PDB entry 6I5N | X-ray diffraction, 1.98 A resolution | chains A and K of the 5 polymer chains in the assembly

[Chain A]
Molecule: Suppressor of cytokine signaling 2
Organism: Homo sapiens
UniProtKB: O14508 (SOCS2_HUMAN); numbering as in UniProt (aligned over 30-198)
Amino-acid sequence (169 residues; row label = number of the first residue in the row):
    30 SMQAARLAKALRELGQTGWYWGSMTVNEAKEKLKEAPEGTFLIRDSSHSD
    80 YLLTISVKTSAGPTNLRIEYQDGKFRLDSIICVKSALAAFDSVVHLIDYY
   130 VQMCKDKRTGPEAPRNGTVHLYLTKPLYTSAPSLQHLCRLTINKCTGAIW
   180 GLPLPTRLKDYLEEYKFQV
Unresolved in the structure: 137-145
Construct notes: conflict Met31 (Pro in O14508), Ala115 (Lys in O14508), Ala117 (Lys in O14508), Ala118 (Gln in O14508)
Modified positions: Cys111 (S-(dimethylarsenic)cysteine; CAS); Cys133 (S-(dimethylarsenic)cysteine; CAS); Cys174 (S-(dimethylarsenic)cysteine; CAS)
Curated features (UniProtKB/Swiss-Prot):
  - modified residue (Phosphoserine): Ser30, Ser52
  - cross-link: Lys173 (Glycyl lysine isopeptide (Lys-Gly) (interchain with G-Cter in ubiquitin))
  - natural variant: Ser52 (S52N: Increased protein half-life), Asn94 (N94D: Decreased ability to bind phosphorylated substrates), Arg96 (R96L: Decreased ability to bind phosphorylated substrates), Leu106 (L106V: Does not affect ability to bind phosphorylated substrates), Cys133 (C133Y: Does not affect ability to bind phosphorylated substrates)
  - mutagenesis: Arg73 (R73E: Impaired ability to mediate ubiquitination of GHR), Lys87 (K87R: No effect on protein half-life), Lys154 (K154R: No effect on protein half-life), Leu163 (L163P: Abolished interaction with ELOB and ELOC, preventing formation of the ECS(SOCS2) complex), Cys167 (C167F: Abolished interaction with ELOB and ELOC, preventing formation of the ECS(SOCS2) complex), Lys173 (K173R: Increased protein half-life)
Metal / ion sites: Co2+: His149 (shared with His4(K) of chain K)
Reported in the primary citation:
  - Co2+ coordination: His149
  - mutagenesis - L106V, C133Y: unchanged binding to Growth hormone receptor peptide (chain K)

[Chain K]
Molecule: Growth hormone receptor peptide
Amino-acid sequence (11 residues; row label = number of the first residue in the row; numbers below 1 keep their minus sign (Pro-4 is residue -4)):
    -4 PVPDYTSIHIX
Unresolved in the structure: -4
Modified positions: Tyr0 (O-phosphotyrosine; PTR); VLM (valinylamine) at position 6
Metal / ion sites: Co2+: His4 (shared with His149(A) of chain A)

[How chain A and chain K interact]
Contacting residue pairs - 26 pairs, chain A then chain K:
  Thr88(A) - Ile5(K)
  Leu95(A) - Ile5(K)  hydrophobic
  Ile109(A) - VLM_6(K)
  Tyr128(A) - Pro-2(K)  hydrophobic
  Tyr129(A) - Ile3(K)  hydrophobic
  Gln131(A) - Pro-2(K)
  Met132(A) - Pro-2(K)
  Met132(A) - Asp-1(K)
  Met132(A) - Tyr0(K)
  Met132(A) - Thr1(K)
  Cys133(A) - Tyr0(K)
  Cys133(A) - Thr1(K)
  Cys133(A) - Ile3(K)
  Asp135(A) - Tyr0(K)
  Lys136(A) - Tyr0(K)
  Thr147(A) - His4(K)
  Thr147(A) - Ile5(K)
  Val148(A) - Ile3(K)
  Val148(A) - His4(K)
  Val148(A) - Ile5(K)  hydrogen bond (backbone-backbone)
  His149(A) - Tyr0(K)
  His149(A) - Ser2(K)
  His149(A) - Ile3(K)
  His149(A) - His4(K)  hydrogen bond
  Leu150(A) - Ile3(K)  hydrogen bond (backbone-backbone)
  Leu150(A) - Ile5(K)  hydrophobic
Interface residues without a listed pair, chain A (15 interface residues in all): Thr93
The authors on this interface:
  - specific contacts: His149(A)-Tyr0(K)

[Overview]
15 residues of chain A and 9 residues of chain K are in contact, with 3 hydrogen bonds. Polar pairs include
His149(A)-His4(K), Val148(A)-Ile5(K) and Leu150(A)-Ile3(K). The authors report a contact between His149(A) and
Tyr0(K). The paper reports that L106V and C133Y of chain A leave binding to Growth hormone receptor peptide
(chain K) unchanged; Co2+ coordination by His149(A).
Here chain A is Suppressor of cytokine signaling 2 (Homo sapiens) and chain K is Growth hormone receptor
peptide. Entry 6I5N (Crystal structure of SOCS2:Elongin C:Elongin B in complex with growth hormone receptor
peptide) was determined by X-ray diffraction together with 6I4X and 6I5J from the same study.
